7RJC - chains A and F of the 10 polymer chains in the assembly; structure by electron microscopy, 3.30 A resolution.

# Chain A
Name: Ubiquinol--cytochrome-c reductase subunit
Organism: Candida albicans (strain SC5314 / ATCC MYA-2876)
Reference sequence: A0A1D8PP59 (A0A1D8PP59_CANAL); residues 1-439 here = UniProt positions 1-439
Amino-acid sequence (439 residues; each row starts with the number of its first residue):
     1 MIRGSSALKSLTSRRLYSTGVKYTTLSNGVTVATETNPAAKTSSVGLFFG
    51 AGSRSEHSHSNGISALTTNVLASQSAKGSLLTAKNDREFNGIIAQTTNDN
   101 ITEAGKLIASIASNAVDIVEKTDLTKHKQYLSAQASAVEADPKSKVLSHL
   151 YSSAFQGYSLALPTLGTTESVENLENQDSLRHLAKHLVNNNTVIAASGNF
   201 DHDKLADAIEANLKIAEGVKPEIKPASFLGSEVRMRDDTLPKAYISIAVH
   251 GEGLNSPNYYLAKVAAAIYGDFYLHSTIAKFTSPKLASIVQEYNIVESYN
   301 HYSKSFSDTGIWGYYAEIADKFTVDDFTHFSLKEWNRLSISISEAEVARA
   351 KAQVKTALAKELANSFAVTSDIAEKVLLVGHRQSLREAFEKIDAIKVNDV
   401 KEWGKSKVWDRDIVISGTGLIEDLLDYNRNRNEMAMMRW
Not modelled in the structure: 1-21, 438-439

# Chain F
Name: Ubiquinol--cytochrome-c reductase subunit 8
Organism: Candida albicans (strain SC5314 / ATCC MYA-2876)
Reference sequence: A0A1D8PHA2 (A0A1D8PHA2_CANAL); residue numbers follow UniProt; this construct covers 1-95
Amino-acid sequence (95 residues; numbered 1 to 95; the number before each row is that of its first residue):
     1 MAGAPHPHTYMGWWGSLGSPKQKYITQYTISPYAAKPLKGAAYNAVFNTF
    51 RRTKNQFLYVAIPFVVVWSIWTRARDYNEYLYTKEGREELERVNV
Not modelled in the structure: 1-8, 94-95

# Interface between chain A and chain F
Residue-residue contacts (45; chain A residue first):
  L229(A) - A34(F)  hydrophobic
  G230(A) - I30(F)
  G230(A) - S31(F)  hydrogen bond (backbone-backbone)
  S231(A) - T29(F)
  E232(A) - Q27(F)
  E232(A) - Y28(F)
  E232(A) - T29(F)  hydrogen bond (backbone-backbone)
  V233(A) - T26(F)
  V233(A) - Q27(F)
  V233(A) - Y28(F)  hydrophobic
  R234(A) - I25(F)
  R234(A) - T26(F)
  R234(A) - Q27(F)  hydrogen bond (backbone-backbone)
  M235(A) - I25(F)
  M235(A) - T26(F)
  R236(A) - S19(F)
  R236(A) - Q22(F)  hydrogen bond
  R236(A) - K23(F)
  R236(A) - I25(F)
  D237(A) - Q22(F)
  D237(A) - K23(F)
  D237(A) - Y24(F)
  D238(A) - P20(F)
  D238(A) - K21(F)
  D238(A) - Q22(F)  hydrogen bond (backbone-backbone)
  T239(A) - K23(F)
  K321(A) - G15(F)
  F322(A) - G15(F)
  F322(A) - S16(F)
  D412(A) - S31(F)
  D412(A) - P32(F)
  D412(A) - Y33(F)
  E422(A) - W14(F)
  E422(A) - G15(F)
  E422(A) - S16(F)  hydrogen bond (side chain-backbone)
  E422(A) - L17(F)  hydrogen bond (side chain-backbone)
  E422(A) - S19(F)  hydrogen bond
  D423(A) - W14(F)
  D423(A) - G15(F)
  L425(A) - W14(F)  hydrophobic
  Y427(A) - S31(F)
  Y427(A) - P32(F)
  N428(A) - P32(F)
  R431(A) - Y33(F)
  N432(A) - Y33(F)
Other interface residues (no listed pair), chain A (22 interface residues in all): Q156
Other interface residues (no listed pair), chain F (21 interface residues in all): W13

# Summary
Chain A and chain F form an interface of 22 and 21 residues respectively, with 8 hydrogen bonds. Polar
contacts include R236(A)-Q22(F), E422(A)-S16(F) and E422(A)-L17(F).
Chain A is Ubiquinol--cytochrome-c reductase subunit and chain F is Ubiquinol--cytochrome-c reductase subunit
8, both from Candida albicans (strain SC5314 / ATCC MYA-2876); the structure, Complex III2 from Candida
albicans, inhibitor free, Rieske head domain in intermediate position, was determined by electron microscopy
(same publication as 7RJA, 7RJB, 7RJD and 7RJE).
